5C6C - chain A; structure by X-ray diffraction, 2.05 A resolution.

[Chain A]
Name: cGMP-dependent protein kinase 2
From: Homo sapiens
Notes: EC 2.7.11.12
UniProt: Q13237 (KGP2_HUMAN); residues 137-277 here = UniProt positions 137-277
Chain sequence (143 residues; row label = number of the first residue in the row):
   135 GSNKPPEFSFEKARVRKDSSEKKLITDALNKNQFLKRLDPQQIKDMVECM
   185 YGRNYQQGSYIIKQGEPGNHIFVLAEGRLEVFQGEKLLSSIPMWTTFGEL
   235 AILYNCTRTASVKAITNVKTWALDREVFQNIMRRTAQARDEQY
Disordered / not traced: 135-149, 269-277
Sequence notes: expression tag (135-136)
Curated features (UniProtKB/Swiss-Prot):
  - binding site (3',5'-cyclic AMP): G232 to A235, R242, T243
  - binding site (3',5'-cyclic GMP): G232 to A235, R242, T243
Metal / ion sites: Ca2+ near A162 (its only coordinating residue here); Cd2+ site 1 near C183 (its only coordinating residue here); Cd2+ site 2: H204, E210
Small-molecule neighbours: adenosine-3',5'-cyclic-monophosphate (CMP): I196, V215, L222, S223, F231, G232, E233, L234, A235, T241, R242, T243, A244, V246

[Overview]
Ligands of chain A: adenosine-3',5'-cyclic-monophosphate. H204 and E210 form the Cd2+ site 2. From UniProt: 6
residues binding 3',5'-cyclic AMP and 6 residues binding 3',5'-cyclic GMP.
Chain A is cGMP-dependent protein kinase 2 (Homo sapiens); the structure, PKG II's Amino Terminal Cyclic
Nucleotide Binding Domain (CNB-A) in a complex with cAMP, was determined by X-ray diffraction together with
5BV6 and 5C8W from the same study.
